4A59 - chains A and C of the 4 polymer chains in the assembly; structure by X-ray diffraction, 2.20 A resolution.

# Chain A (and C)
Protein: Nucleoside-triphosphatase 1
Source organism: Toxoplasma gondii
Notes: EC 3.6.1.5; chain C of this document is another copy of the same molecule, construct and numbering; everything in this record applies to it too
UniProt: Q27893 (NTP1_TOXGO); residues 26-628 here = UniProt positions 26-628
Chain sequence (611 residues; row label = number of the first residue in the row):
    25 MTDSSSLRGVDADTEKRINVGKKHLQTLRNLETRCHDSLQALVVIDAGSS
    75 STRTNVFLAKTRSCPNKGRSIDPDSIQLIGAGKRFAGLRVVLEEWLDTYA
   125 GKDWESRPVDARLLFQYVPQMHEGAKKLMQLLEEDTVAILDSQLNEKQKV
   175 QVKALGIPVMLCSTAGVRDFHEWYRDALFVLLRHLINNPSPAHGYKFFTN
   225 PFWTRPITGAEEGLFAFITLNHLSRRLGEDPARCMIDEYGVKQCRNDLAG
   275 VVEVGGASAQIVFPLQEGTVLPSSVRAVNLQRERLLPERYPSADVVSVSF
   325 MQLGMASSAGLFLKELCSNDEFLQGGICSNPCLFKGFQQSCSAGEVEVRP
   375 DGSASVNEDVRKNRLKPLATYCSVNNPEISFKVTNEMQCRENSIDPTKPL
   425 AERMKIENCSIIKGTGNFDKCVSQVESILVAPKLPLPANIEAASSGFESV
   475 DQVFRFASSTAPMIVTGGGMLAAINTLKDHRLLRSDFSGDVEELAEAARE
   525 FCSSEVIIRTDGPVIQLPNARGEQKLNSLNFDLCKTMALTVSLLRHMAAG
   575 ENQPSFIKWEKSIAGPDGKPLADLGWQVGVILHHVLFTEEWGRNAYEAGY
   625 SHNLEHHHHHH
Unresolved in the structure: 25-36, 630-635 (chain C: 25-39, 630-635)
Differences from the reference sequence: expression tag (25, 629-635)
Curated features (UniProtKB/Swiss-Prot):
  - active site: Glu236 (Proton acceptor)
  - glycosylation: Asn432 (N-linked (GlcNAc...) asparagine)
Disulfides: Cys59-Cys88, Cys258-Cys268, Cys341-Cys352, Cys356-Cys445, Cys365-Cys433, Cys396-Cys413, Cys526-Cys558
Residues lining bound ligands: adenosine monophosphate (AMP): Val278, Gly279, Gly280, Met329, Gly491, Gly492, Gly493, Ala496, Leu553, Leu557
What the authors report for this chain:
  - binding site for adenosine monophosphate: Gly492, Gly493, Ala496, Leu553, Leu557
  - mutagenesis - C341S/C352S, C433S: abolished catalytic activity
  - catalytic residues: Glu236 (proposed by the authors, not directly observed)
  - mutagenesis - C258S/C268S: increased catalytic activity

# Chain A / chain C interface
Pairs across the interface (7):
  Arg53(A) - Glu262(C)  salt bridge
  Thr57(A) - Glu262(C)
  Thr57(A) - Tyr263(C)
  Pro89(A) - Tyr263(C)  hydrophobic
  Glu262(A) - Arg53(C)  salt bridge
  Glu262(A) - Thr57(C)  hydrogen bond (backbone-side chain)
  Tyr263(A) - Thr57(C)
Interface residues without a listed pair, chain A (7 interface residues in all): Gln50, Lys91
Interface residues without a listed pair, chain C (5 interface residues in all): Pro89

# Summary
7 residues of chain A face 5 of chain C across their interface; the contacts include 1 hydrogen bond and 2
salt bridges. Among the polar pairs are Arg53(A)-Glu262(C) and Glu262(A)-Thr57(C). Chain A binds adenosine
monophosphate. From the paper: the catalytic residue Glu236(A); C341S/C352S and C433S of chain A abolish
catalytic activity.
Both chains are Nucleoside-triphosphatase 1 (Toxoplasma gondii). Entry 4A59 (Crystal structure of Toxoplasma
gondii nucleoside triphosphate diphosphohydrolase 3 (NTPDase3) in complex with AMP) was determined by X-ray
diffraction, deposited together with 4A57 and 4A5A.
